4KRP - chains C and D of the 4 polymer chains in the assembly; structure by X-ray diffraction, 2.82 A resolution.

[Chain C]
Protein: Cetuximab light chain
From: Mus musculus, Homo sapiens
Notes: fragment: Fab
Chain sequence (211 residues; row label = number of the first residue in the row):
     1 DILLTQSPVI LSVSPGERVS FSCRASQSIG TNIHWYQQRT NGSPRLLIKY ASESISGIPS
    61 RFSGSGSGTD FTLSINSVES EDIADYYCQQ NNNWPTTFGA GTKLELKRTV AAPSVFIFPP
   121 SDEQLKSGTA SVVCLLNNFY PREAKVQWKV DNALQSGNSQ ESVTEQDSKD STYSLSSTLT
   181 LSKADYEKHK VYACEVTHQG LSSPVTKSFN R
Cystine bridges: Cys-23/Cys-88, Cys-134/Cys-194

[Chain D]
Protein: Cetuximab heavy chain
From: Mus musculus, Homo sapiens
Notes: fragment: Fab
Chain sequence (220 residues; each row starts with the number of its first residue):
     1 QVQLKQSGPG LVQPSQSLSI TCTVSGFSLT NYGVHWVRQS PGKGLEWLGV IWSGGNTDYN
    61 TPFTSRLSIN KDNSKSQVFF KMNSLQSNDT AIYYCARALT YYDYEFAYWG QGTLVTVSAA
   121 STKGPSVFPL APSSKSTSGG TAALGCLVKD YFPEPVTVSW NSGALTSGVH TFPAVLQSSG
   181 LYSLSSVVTV PSSSLGTQTY ICNVNHKPSN TKVDKRVEPK
Not modelled in the structure: 136-140, 219-220
Cystine bridges: Cys-22/Cys-95, Cys-146/Cys-202
Covalent attachments: N-acetylglucosamine (NAG) linked to Asn-88

[How chain C and chain D interact]
Residue-residue contacts (60; chain C residue first):
  His-34(C) / Tyr-104(D)
  His-34(C) / Glu-105(D)
  Tyr-36(C) / Tyr-104(D)  hydrogen bond (side chain-backbone)
  Tyr-36(C) / Glu-105(D)
  Tyr-36(C) / Phe-106(D)  hydrogen bond (side chain-backbone)
  Gln-38(C) / Gln-39(D)  hydrogen bond
  Gln-38(C) / Tyr-94(D)
  Gly-42(C) / Tyr-94(D)
  Ser-43(C) / Tyr-94(D)
  Ser-43(C) / Trp-109(D)
  Ser-43(C) / Gly-110(D)  hydrogen bond (side chain-backbone)
  Ser-43(C) / Gln-111(D)
  Pro-44(C) / Trp-109(D)
  Leu-46(C) / Glu-105(D)
  Leu-46(C) / Phe-106(D)
  Leu-46(C) / Ala-107(D)  hydrophobic
  Lys-49(C) / Leu-99(D)
  Lys-49(C) / Glu-105(D)
  Tyr-50(C) / Asp-103(D)  hydrogen bond
  Tyr-87(C) / Gln-39(D)  hydrogen bond
  Gln-89(C) / Tyr-104(D)  hydrogen bond (side chain-backbone)
  Gln-89(C) / Phe-106(D)
  Asn-91(C) / Asp-103(D)  hydrogen bond
  Asn-91(C) / Tyr-104(D)
  Trp-94(C) / Asp-58(D)  hydrogen bond
  Trp-94(C) / Tyr-59(D)
  Trp-94(C) / Asn-60(D)
  Trp-94(C) / Thr-61(D)
  Pro-95(C) / Trp-47(D)  hydrophobic
  Pro-95(C) / Asn-60(D)
  Thr-96(C) / Trp-47(D)
  Phe-98(C) / Leu-45(D)
  Phe-116(C) / Ala-143(D)  hydrophobic
  Phe-118(C) / Leu-130(D)
  Phe-118(C) / Ala-131(D)
  Phe-118(C) / Ala-143(D)
  Phe-118(C) / Leu-144(D)  hydrophobic
  Ser-121(C) / Phe-128(D)
  Ser-121(C) / Pro-129(D)
  Gln-124(C) / Phe-128(D)
  Ser-131(C) / Leu-147(D)
  Ser-131(C) / Lys-149(D)
  Leu-135(C) / Phe-172(D)  hydrophobic
  Leu-135(C) / Val-187(D)  hydrophobic
  Asn-137(C) / His-170(D)  hydrogen bond
  Asn-137(C) / Thr-189(D)
  Asn-138(C) / His-170(D)  hydrogen bond
  Gln-160(C) / Val-175(D)
  Gln-160(C) / Leu-176(D)  hydrogen bond (side chain-backbone)
  Gln-160(C) / Gln-177(D)
  Glu-161(C) / Val-175(D)
  Ser-162(C) / Phe-172(D)
  Ser-162(C) / Pro-173(D)  hydrogen bond (side chain-backbone)
  Ser-162(C) / Val-175(D)
  Val-163(C) / Pro-173(D)
  Thr-164(C) / Phe-172(D)
  Ser-174(C) / His-170(D)  hydrogen bond
  Ser-174(C) / Phe-172(D)
  Leu-175(C) / Phe-172(D)
  Ser-176(C) / Phe-172(D)
Other interface residues (no listed pair), chain C (36 interface residues in all): Glu-123, Ser-127, Val-133, Asp-167
Other interface residues (no listed pair), chain D (36 interface residues in all): Pro-132, Thr-141, Ala-142

[Overview]
Chain C and chain D each contribute 36 residues to their interface; the contacts include 14 hydrogen bonds.
Polar contacts include Tyr-36(C)/Tyr-104(D), Tyr-36(C)/Phe-106(D) and Gln-38(C)/Gln-39(D). Covalently linked
N-acetylglucosamine: at Asn-88(D).
Here chain C is Cetuximab light chain and chain D is Cetuximab heavy chain, both from Mus musculus, Homo
sapiens. Entry 4KRP (Nanobody/VHH domain 9G8 in complex with the extracellular region of EGFR) was determined
by X-ray diffraction together with 4KRM, 4KRN and 4KRO from the same study.
